PDB entry 8EMC | electron microscopy, 3.60 A resolution | chains K and L of the 14 polymer chains in the assembly

== Chain K (and L) ==
Name: Protease Lon-related BREX system protein BrxL
From: Acinetobacter sp. NEB 394
Notes: chain L of this document is another copy of the same molecule, construct and numbering; everything in this record applies to it too
Reference sequence: A0A7H8SL14 (A0A7H8SL14_9GAMM); residues 1-679 here = UniProt positions 1-679
Sequence (679 residues; each row starts with the number of its first residue):
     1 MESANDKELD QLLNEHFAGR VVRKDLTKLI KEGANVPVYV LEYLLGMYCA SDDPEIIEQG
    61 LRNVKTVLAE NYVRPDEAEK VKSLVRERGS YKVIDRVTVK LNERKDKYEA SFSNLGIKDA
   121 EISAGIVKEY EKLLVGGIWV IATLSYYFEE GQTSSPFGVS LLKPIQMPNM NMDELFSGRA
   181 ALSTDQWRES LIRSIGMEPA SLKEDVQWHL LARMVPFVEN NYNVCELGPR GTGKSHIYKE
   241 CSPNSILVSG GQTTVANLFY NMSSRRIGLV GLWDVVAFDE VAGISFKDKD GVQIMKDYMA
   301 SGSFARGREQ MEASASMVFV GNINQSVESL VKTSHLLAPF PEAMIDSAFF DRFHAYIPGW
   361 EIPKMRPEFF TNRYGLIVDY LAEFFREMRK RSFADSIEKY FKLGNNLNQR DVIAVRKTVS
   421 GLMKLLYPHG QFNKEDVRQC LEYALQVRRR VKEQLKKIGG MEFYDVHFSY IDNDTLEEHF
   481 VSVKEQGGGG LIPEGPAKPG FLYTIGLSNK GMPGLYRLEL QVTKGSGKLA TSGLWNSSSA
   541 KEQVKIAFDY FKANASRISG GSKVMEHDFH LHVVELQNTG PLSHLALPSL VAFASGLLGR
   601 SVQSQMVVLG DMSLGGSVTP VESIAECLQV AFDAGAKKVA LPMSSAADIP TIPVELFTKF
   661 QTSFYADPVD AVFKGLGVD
Unresolved in the structure: 1-6, 486-491, 678-679 (chain L: 1-8, 486-491, 678-679)
Reported in the primary citation:
  - catalytic residues: Glu280 (proposed by the authors, not directly observed)
  - mutagenesis - E280Q: increased binding to dsDNA
  - mutagenesis - L134W, E280Q: abolished catalytic activity on dsDNA
  - mutagenesis - R104A, L134W, S264A/R265A, K287A: decreased binding to dsDNA
  - mutagenesis - Q661W (3.3-fold): increased catalytic activity
  - mutagenesis - T658W: unchanged catalytic activity
  - mutagenesis - Q661W: unchanged binding to DNA
  - mutagenesis - Q661W: decreased binding to dsDNA (in the presence of ATP)

== How chain K and chain L interact ==
Contacting residue pairs (52):
  Lys28(K) - Arg416(L)  hydrogen bond (backbone-side chain)
  Leu29(K) - Ala394(L)
  Leu29(K) - Asp395(L)
  Ile30(K) - Asp395(L)
  Glu32(K) - Ser392(L)
  Glu32(K) - Ile413(L)
  Glu32(K) - Lys417(L)  salt bridge
  Gly33(K) - Lys390(L)
  Gly33(K) - Ser392(L)
  Gly33(K) - Lys417(L)
  Asn35(K) - Ser314(L)
  Glu58(K) - Lys399(L)
  Leu61(K) - Asp395(L)
  Lys65(K) - Ser392(L)  hydrogen bond (side chain-backbone)
  Ala69(K) - Lys390(L)
  Ala69(K) - Arg391(L)
  Tyr72(K) - Lys390(L)
  Arg74(K) - Arg386(L)
  Asp76(K) - Val135(L)
  Glu77(K) - Val135(L)
  Glu79(K) - Leu101(L)  hydrogen bond (side chain-backbone)
  Lys80(K) - Glu131(L)
  Lys80(K) - Leu134(L)  hydrogen bond (backbone-backbone)
  Lys80(K) - Val135(L)
  Ser83(K) - Tyr108(L)  hydrogen bond (backbone-side chain)
  Ser83(K) - Val127(L)
  Ser83(K) - Leu134(L)
  Leu84(K) - Glu131(L)
  Arg86(K) - Asp106(L)  salt bridge
  Arg86(K) - Tyr108(L)
  Glu87(K) - Ala124(L)
  Glu87(K) - Lys128(L)
  Arg88(K) - Lys128(L)
  Phe148(K) - Lys105(L)
  Phe148(K) - Asp106(L)
  Thr153(K) - Arg104(L)
  Ser154(K) - Arg104(L)
  Phe157(K) - Glu103(L)
  Ile246(K) - Gln310(L)
  Ser249(K) - Asp297(L)
  Gln252(K) - Asp290(L)
  Ala256(K) - Arg308(L)  hydrogen bond (backbone-side chain)
  Asn257(K) - Gly307(L)
  Asn257(K) - Arg308(L)  hydrogen bond (backbone-side chain)
  Tyr260(K) - Arg308(L)
  Asn261(K) - Arg308(L)
  Arg266(K) - Arg308(L)  hydrogen bond (backbone-side chain)
  Ile267(K) - Arg308(L)  hydrogen bond (backbone-side chain)
  Gly268(K) - Arg308(L)
  Leu269(K) - Arg308(L)
  Trp273(K) - Gln310(L)
  Arg366(K) - Asn405(L)
Also at the interface, not in a pair above, chain K (44 interface residues in all): Ala34, Leu68, Lys82, Gly151, Gln152, Pro156
Also at the interface, not in a pair above, chain L (34 interface residues in all): Val99, Lys100, Glu219, Asn220, Phe393

== Summary ==
The interface between chain K and chain L involves 44 residues on one side and 34 on the other; the contacts
include 9 hydrogen bonds and 2 salt bridges. Polar pairs include Glu32(K)-Lys417(L), Arg86(K)-Asp106(L) and
Lys28(K)-Arg416(L). From the paper: the catalytic residue Glu280(K); R104A, L134W and S264A/R265A of chain K,
among others, reduce binding to dsDNA; 7 substitutions were tested in all.
Both chains are Protease Lon-related BREX system protein BrxL (Acinetobacter sp. NEB 394). Entry 8EMC (CryoEM
characterization of BrxL -- a unique AAA+ phage restriction Factor) was determined by electron microscopy,
deposited together with 8EIL and 8EMH.
